PDB entry 3J3S | electron microscopy, 11.00 A resolution (very low resolution: no residue pairs are listed; an interface is given only as per-side residue counts) | chains 2 and B of the 12 polymer chains in the assembly

Chain 2:
Name: Adapter protein MecA 1
Source organism: Bacillus subtilis
UniProtKB: P37958 (MECA1_BACSU); residues 1-218 here = UniProt positions 1-218
Sequence (218 residues; row label = number of the first residue in the row):
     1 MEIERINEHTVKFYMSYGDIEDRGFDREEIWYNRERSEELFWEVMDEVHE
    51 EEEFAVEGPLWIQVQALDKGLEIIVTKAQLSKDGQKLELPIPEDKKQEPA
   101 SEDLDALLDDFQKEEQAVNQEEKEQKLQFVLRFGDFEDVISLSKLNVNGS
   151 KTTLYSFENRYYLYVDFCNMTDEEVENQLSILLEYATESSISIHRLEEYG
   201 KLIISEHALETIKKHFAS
Unresolved in the structure: 1-124

Chain B:
Name: Negative regulator of genetic competence ClpC/MecB
Source organism: Bacillus subtilis
UniProtKB: P37571 (CLPC_BACSU); residue numbers follow UniProt; this construct covers 1-810
Sequence (810 residues; row label = number of the first residue in the row):
     1 MMFGRFTERAQKVLALAQEEALRLGHNNIGTEHILLGLVREGEGIAAKAL
    51 QALGLGSEKIQKEVESLIGRGQEMSQTIHYTPRAKKVIELSMDEARKLGH
   101 SYVGTEHILLGLIREGEGVAARVLNNLGVSLNKARQQVLQLLGSNETGSS
   151 AAGTNSNANTPTLDSLARDLTAIAKEDSLDPVIGRSKEIQRVIEVLSRRT
   201 KNNPVLIGEPGVGKTAIAEGLAQQIINNEVPEILRDKRVMTLDMGTVVAG
   251 TKYRGEFEDRLKKVMDEIRQAGNIILFIDELHTLIGAGGAEGAIDASNIL
   301 KPSLARGELQCIGATTLDEYRKYIEKDAALERRFQPIQVDQPSVDESIQI
   351 LQGLRDRYEAHHRVSITDDAIEAAVKLSDRYISDRFLPDKAIDLIDEAGS
   401 KVRLRSFTTPPNLKELEQKLDEVRKEKDAAVQSQEFEKAASLRDTEQRLR
   451 EQVEDTKKSWKEKQGQENSEVTVDDIAMVVSSWTGVPVSKIAQTETDKLL
   501 NMENILHSRVIGQDEAVVAVAKAVRRARAGLKDPKRPIGSFIFLGPTGVG
   551 KTELARALAESIFGDEESMIRIDMSEYMEKHSTSRLVGSPPGYVGYDEGG
   601 QLTEKVRRKPYSVVLLDAIEKAHPDVFNILLQVLEDGRLTDSKGRTVDFR
   651 NTILIMTSNVGASELKRNKYVGFNVQDETQNHKDMKDKVMGELKRAFRPE
   701 FINRIDEIIVFHSLEKKHLTEIVSLMSDQLTKRLKEQDLSIELTDAAKAK
   751 VAEEGVDLEYGARPLRRAIQKHVEDRLSEELLRGNIHKGQHIVLDVEDGE
   801 FVVKTTAKTN
Unresolved in the structure: 1-2, 485-491, 808-810
Sequence notes: engineered mutation A618 (Glu in P37571)
Curated features (UniProtKB/Swiss-Prot):
  - binding site (ATP): G208 to T215, G545 to T552

How chain 2 and chain B interact:
At this resolution (11 A) residue pairs are not listed: 32 residues of chain 2 and 32 of chain B lie at the interface.

Overview:
The chain 2/chain B interface involves 32 residues from each chain. From UniProt: 16 ATP-binding residues on
chain B.
Here chain 2 is Adapter protein MecA 1 and chain B is Negative regulator of genetic competence ClpC/MecB, both
from Bacillus subtilis. Entry 3J3S (Structural dynamics of the MecA-ClpC complex revealed by cryo-EM) was
determined by electron microscopy, deposited together with 3J3R, 3J3T and 3J3U.
